Entry 4CXH (electron microscopy, 8.90 A resolution (very low resolution: no residue pairs are listed; an interface is given only as per-side residue counts)); this record covers chains A and a of the 9 polymer chains in the assembly.

== Chain A ==
Protein: Elongation factor 1A
Source organism: Oryctolagus cuniculus
UniProtKB: Q9YAV0 (EF1A_AERPE); residues 1-437 here = UniProt positions 1-437
Amino-acid sequence (437 residues; numbered 1 to 437; the number before each row is that of its first residue):
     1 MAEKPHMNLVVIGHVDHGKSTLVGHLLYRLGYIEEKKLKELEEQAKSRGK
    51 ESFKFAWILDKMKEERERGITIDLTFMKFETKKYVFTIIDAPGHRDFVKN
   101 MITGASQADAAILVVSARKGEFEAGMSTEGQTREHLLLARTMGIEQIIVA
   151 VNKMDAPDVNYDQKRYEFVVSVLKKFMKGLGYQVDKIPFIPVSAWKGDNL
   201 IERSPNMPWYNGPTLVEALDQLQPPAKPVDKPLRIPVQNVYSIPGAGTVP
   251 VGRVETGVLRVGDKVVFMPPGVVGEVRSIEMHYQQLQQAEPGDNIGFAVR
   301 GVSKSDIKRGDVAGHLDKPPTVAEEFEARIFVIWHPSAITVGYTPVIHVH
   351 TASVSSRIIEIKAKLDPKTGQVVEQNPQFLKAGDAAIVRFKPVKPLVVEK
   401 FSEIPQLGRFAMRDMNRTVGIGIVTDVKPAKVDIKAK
Disordered / not traced: 1-3, 431-437
Ligand contacts: phenylalanine (PHE): Asn239, Tyr241, Ile243, Val251, Gly296
Swiss-Prot annotation at these positions:
  - region: Gly13 to Ser20 (G1), Gly69 to Asp73 (G2), Asp90 to Gly93 (G3), Asn152 to Asp155 (G4), Ser193 to Trp195 (G5)
  - binding site (GTP): Gly13 to Ser20, Asp90 to His94, Asn152 to Asp155
  - binding site (Mg(2+)): Ser20

== Chain a ==
Molecule: 18S RRNA - h5-h14
Source organism: Oryctolagus cuniculus
Sequence (48 nucleotides; numbered 458 to 505; the number before each row is that of its first residue):
   458 ACAUCCAAGGAAGGCAGCAGGCGCGCAAAUUACCCACUCCCGACCCGG

== Chain A / chain a interface ==
At this resolution (9 A) residue pairs are not listed: 7 residues of chain A and 5 of chain a lie at the interface.

== In short ==
7 residues of chain A face 5 of chain a across their interface. Ligands of chain A: phenylalanine. Curated
annotation (UniProt) lists 17 GTP-binding residues and Mg2+-binding residue Ser20(A) on chain A.
Chain A is Elongation factor 1A and chain a is 18S RRNA - h5-h14, both from Oryctolagus cuniculus; the
structure, Regulation of the mammalian elongation cycle by 40S subunit rolling: a eukaryotic-specific ribosome
rearrangement, was determined by electron microscopy (same publication as 4CXG).
